Entry 7QG9 (electron microscopy, 3.45 A resolution); this record covers chains I and H of the 27 polymer chains in the assembly.

Chain I (and H):
Protein: Minor tail protein
Source organism: Escherichia phage T5
Notes: chain H of this document is another copy of the same molecule, construct and numbering; everything in this record applies to it too
Reference sequence: Q6QGE3 (TAIL1_BPT5); residue numbers follow UniProt; this construct covers 1-298
Amino-acid sequence (298 residues; each row starts with the number of its first residue):
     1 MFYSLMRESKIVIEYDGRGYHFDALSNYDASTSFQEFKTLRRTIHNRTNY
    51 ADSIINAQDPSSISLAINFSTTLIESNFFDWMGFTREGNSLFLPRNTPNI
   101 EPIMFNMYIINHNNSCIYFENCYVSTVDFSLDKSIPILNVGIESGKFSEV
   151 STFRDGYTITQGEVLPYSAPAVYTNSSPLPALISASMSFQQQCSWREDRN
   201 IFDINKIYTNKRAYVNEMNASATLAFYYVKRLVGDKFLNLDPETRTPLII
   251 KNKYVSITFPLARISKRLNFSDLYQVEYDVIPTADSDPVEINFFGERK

How chain I and chain H interact:
Residue-residue contacts (72; chain I residue first):
  M1(I) - P180(H)  hydrophobic
  M1(I) - V229(H)  hydrophobic
  M1(I) - K230(H)
  F2(I) - V229(H)
  F2(I) - K230(H)  hydrogen bond (backbone-backbone)
  F2(I) - R231(H)
  Y3(I) - V229(H)  hydrophobic
  S4(I) - Y228(H)
  S4(I) - L273(H)
  S4(I) - Y274(H)  hydrogen bond (backbone-backbone)
  L5(I) - D272(H)
  L5(I) - L273(H)  hydrophobic
  M6(I) - F270(H)
  M6(I) - S271(H)
  M6(I) - D272(H)  hydrogen bond (backbone-backbone)
  M6(I) - Y274(H)  hydrophobic
  S9(I) - Y274(H)
  Y28(I) - F270(H)
  Y28(I) - Y274(H)  hydrogen bond
  A30(I) - N269(H)
  A30(I) - F270(H)  hydrogen bond (backbone-backbone)
  S31(I) - L268(H)
  S31(I) - N269(H)  hydrogen bond
  T32(I) - L240(H)
  T32(I) - R267(H)
  T32(I) - L268(H)  hydrogen bond (backbone-backbone)
  S33(I) - R267(H)
  F34(I) - L240(H)
  F34(I) - K266(H)
  E36(I) - R263(H)  salt bridge
  L40(I) - E217(H)
  R42(I) - T97(H)  hydrogen bond
  R42(I) - V215(H)
  R42(I) - N216(H)  hydrogen bond (side chain-backbone)
  R42(I) - E217(H)
  N46(I) - N96(H)
  R47(I) - N96(H)
  R47(I) - T97(H)  hydrogen bond (backbone-backbone)
  R47(I) - P98(H)
  R47(I) - I100(H)
  T48(I) - R95(H)  hydrogen bond (side chain-backbone)
  T48(I) - N96(H)
  N49(I) - P94(H)  hydrogen bond (side chain-backbone)
  N49(I) - R95(H)  hydrogen bond (backbone-backbone)
  N49(I) - N96(H)
  N49(I) - T97(H)  hydrogen bond
  N49(I) - M218(H)
  Y50(I) - L93(H)  hydrogen bond (side chain-backbone)
  Y50(I) - P94(H)
  Y50(I) - R95(H)
  Y50(I) - P282(H)  hydrophobic
  Y50(I) - T283(H)
  Y50(I) - A284(H)
  Y50(I) - S286(H)
  Y50(I) - D287(H)
  Y50(I) - P288(H)
  Y50(I) - V289(H)  hydrogen bond (side chain-backbone)
  A51(I) - T283(H)
  A51(I) - A284(H)
  D52(I) - A284(H)
  S53(I) - R263(H)  hydrogen bond
  I55(I) - P242(H)  hydrophobic
  I109(I) - F270(H)  hydrophobic
  I109(I) - Y274(H)
  N113(I) - V233(H)
  I117(I) - L268(H)  hydrophobic
  I117(I) - F270(H)  hydrophobic
  E149(I) - Y228(H)  hydrogen bond
  E149(I) - K230(H)  salt bridge
  E149(I) - N239(H)
  E149(I) - L240(H)
  S151(I) - V233(H)
Interface residues without a listed pair, chain I (34 interface residues in all): N111, N114, F119, I207
Interface residues without a listed pair, chain H (43 interface residues in all): N99, A181, Y227, G234, S265, I281

Summary:
34 residues of chain I face 43 of chain H across their interface, with 18 hydrogen bonds and 2 salt bridges.
Polar contacts include E36(I)-R263(H), E149(I)-K230(H) and Y28(I)-Y274(H).
Both chains are Minor tail protein (Escherichia phage T5). Entry 7QG9 (Tail tip of siphophage T5 : common core
proteins) was determined by electron microscopy, deposited together with 7ZHJ, 7ZN2, 7ZN4, 7ZQB and 7ZQP.
